PDB entry 8DQ1 | electron microscopy, 4.10 A resolution (low resolution: residue-level contacts below are approximate; hydrogen-bond / salt-bridge calls are withheld) | chains D and I of the 6 polymer chains in the assembly

# Chain D
Protein: RhlR protein
Organism: Pseudomonas aeruginosa
UniProtKB: A9JPX4 (A9JPX4_PSEAI); residues 1-241 here = UniProt positions 1-241
Chain sequence (241 residues; each row starts with the number of its first residue):
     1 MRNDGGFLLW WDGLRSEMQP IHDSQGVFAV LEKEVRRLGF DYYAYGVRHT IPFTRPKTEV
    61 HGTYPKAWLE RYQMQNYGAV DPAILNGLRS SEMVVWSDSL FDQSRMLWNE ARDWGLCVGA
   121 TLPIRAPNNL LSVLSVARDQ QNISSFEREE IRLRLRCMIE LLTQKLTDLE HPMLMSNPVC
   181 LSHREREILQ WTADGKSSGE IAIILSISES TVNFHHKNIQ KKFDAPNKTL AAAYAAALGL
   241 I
Disordered / not traced: 1-3
Small-molecule neighbours: PqsE (K5G; 4-(3-bromophenoxy)-N-[(3S)-2-oxothiolan-3-yl]butanamide): Ala44, Val60, Tyr64, Trp68, Leu69, Tyr72, Asp81, Ala83, Ile84, Trp96, Phe101, Ala111, Leu116, Ser135
Reported in the primary citation:
  - binding site for the 18-nt DNA strand (chain I): Lys217, Lys228
  - mutagenesis - K217A/K221A: abolished binding to promoter DNA
  - mutagenesis - K217A/K221A: abolished binding to the 18-nt DNA strand (chain I)
  - mutagenesis - K217A/K221A: unchanged binding to 2-aminobenzoylacetyl-CoA thioesterase
  - mutagenesis - F53A, R55A, C157S: decreased binding to 2-aminobenzoylacetyl-CoA thioesterase
  - mutagenesis - R36A/R37A, R154A, K217A/K221A: abolished signaling with 2-aminobenzoylacetyl-CoA thioesterase
  - mutagenesis - F53A, R55A: abolished signaling
  - mutagenesis - C157S (19-fold): increased signaling with 2-aminobenzoylacetyl-CoA thioesterase
  - mutagenesis - C157S: decreased signaling
  - mutagenesis - K217A/K221A: abolished signaling in response to expression of WT PqsE
  - mutagenesis - C157S (19-fold): increased signaling in response to PqsE was expressed

# Chain I
Molecule: 18-nt DNA strand
Sequence (18 nucleotides; numbered 1 to 18; the number before each row is that of its first residue):
     1 ACCTGCCAGA CTGCACAG

# Interface between chain D and chain I
Residue-residue contacts (7; chain D residue first):
  Ser197(D) - DC11(I)
  Ser198(D) - DC11(I)
  Asn213(D) - DT12(I)
  Lys217(D) - DC14(I)
  Pro226(D) - DG13(I)
  Lys228(D) - DC11(I)
  Lys228(D) - DT12(I)
Also at the interface, not in a pair above, chain D (7 interface residues in all): Gln220

# Overview
7 residues of chain D and 4 residues of chain I are in contact. Ligands of chain D: PqsE. The paper reports a
binding site for the 18-nt DNA strand (chain I) at Lys217(D) and Lys228(D); F53A, R55A and C157S of chain D
reduce binding to 2-aminobenzoylacetyl-CoA thioesterase; 6 substitutions were tested in all.
Chain D is RhlR protein (Pseudomonas aeruginosa) and chain I is an 18-nt DNA strand; the structure,
Quorum-sensing receptor RhlR bound to PqsE, was determined by electron microscopy together with 8DQ0 from the
same study.
